7X75 - chains L and O of the 15 polymer chains in the assembly; structure by electron microscopy, 3.45 A resolution.

[Chain L]
Molecule: Putative metal uptake regulation protein
From: Streptomyces coelicolor A3(2)
Reference sequence: Q9L2H5 (Q9L2H5_STRCO); residue numbers follow UniProt; this construct covers 1-139
Sequence (159 residues; each row starts with the number of its first residue; numbers below 1 keep their minus sign (Met-19 is residue -19)):
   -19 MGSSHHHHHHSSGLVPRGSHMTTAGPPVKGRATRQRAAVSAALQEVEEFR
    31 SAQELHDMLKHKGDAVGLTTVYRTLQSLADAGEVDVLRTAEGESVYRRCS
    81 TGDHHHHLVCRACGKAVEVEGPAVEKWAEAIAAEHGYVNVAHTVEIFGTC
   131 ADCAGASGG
Not modelled in the structure: -19 to 5, 137-139
Sequence notes: initiating methionine (-19); expression tag (-18 to 0)
Ion coordination: Zn2+ site 1: Asp65, Cys79, His85, His87; Zn2+ site 2: His84, His86, Glu105, His122; Zn2+ site 3: Cys90, Cys93, Cys130, Cys133
From the paper describing this entry:
  - mutagenesis - R11A, D37A/H41A, R53A: decreased binding to the 84-nt DNA strand (chain O)

[Chain O]
Molecule: 84-nt DNA strand
Sequence (84 nucleotides; row label = number of the first residue in the row):
     1 CAAGGCACATGACAACGGTGTTCAGTGCCGCGTTGCCCGATACCCCCTAC
    51 CCGTAGTTGACTGGCATCCGGGCGCCGGGTCGCC

[Interface between chain L and chain O]
Residue-residue contacts - 15 pairs, chain L then chain O:
  Gly10(L) with DG4(O), phosphate contact
  Arg11(L) with DA3(O), hydrogen bond to the sugar
  Gln15(L) with DG4(O), phosphate contact; DG5(O), phosphate contact
  Arg16(L) with DG4(O), salt bridge to the phosphate; DG5(O), salt bridge to the phosphate
  Ala45(L) with DC6(O), phosphate contact
  Val46(L) with DC6(O), phosphate contact
  Gly47(L) with DG5(O), phosphate contact; DC6(O), hydrogen bond to the phosphate
  Thr49(L) with DC6(O), hydrogen bond to the base; DA7(O), base contact
  Thr50(L) with DG5(O), phosphate contact
  Arg53(L) with DG4(O), base contact; DG5(O), base contact
Interface residues without a listed pair, chain L (13 interface residues in all): Thr13, Leu48, Thr54
Interface residues without a listed pair, chain O (6 interface residues in all): DA2

[Summary]
13 residues of chain L face 6 of chain O across their interface; the contacts include 3 hydrogen bonds and 2
salt bridges. Among the polar pairs are Thr49(L)-DC6(O), Arg11(L)-DA3(O) and Gly47(L)-DC6(O). From the paper:
R11A, D37A/H41A and R53A of chain L reduce binding to the 84-nt DNA strand (chain O).
Chain L is Putative metal uptake regulation protein (Streptomyces coelicolor A3(2)) and chain O is an 84-nt
DNA strand; the structure, Cryo-EM structure of Streptomyces coelicolor RNAP-promoter open complex with three
Zur dimers, was determined by electron microscopy, deposited together with 7VO0, 7VO9, 7VPD, 7VPZ, 7X74 and
7X76.
